PDB entry 8R6R | electron microscopy, 3.89 A resolution | chains F and J of the 9 polymer chains in the assembly

# Chain F
Protein: RNA polymerase sigma factor SigA
Source organism: Mycolicibacterium smegmatis MC2 155
UniProt: A0QW02 (A0QW02_MYCS2); residues 1-466 here = UniProt positions 1-466
Sequence (466 residues; each row starts with the number of its first residue):
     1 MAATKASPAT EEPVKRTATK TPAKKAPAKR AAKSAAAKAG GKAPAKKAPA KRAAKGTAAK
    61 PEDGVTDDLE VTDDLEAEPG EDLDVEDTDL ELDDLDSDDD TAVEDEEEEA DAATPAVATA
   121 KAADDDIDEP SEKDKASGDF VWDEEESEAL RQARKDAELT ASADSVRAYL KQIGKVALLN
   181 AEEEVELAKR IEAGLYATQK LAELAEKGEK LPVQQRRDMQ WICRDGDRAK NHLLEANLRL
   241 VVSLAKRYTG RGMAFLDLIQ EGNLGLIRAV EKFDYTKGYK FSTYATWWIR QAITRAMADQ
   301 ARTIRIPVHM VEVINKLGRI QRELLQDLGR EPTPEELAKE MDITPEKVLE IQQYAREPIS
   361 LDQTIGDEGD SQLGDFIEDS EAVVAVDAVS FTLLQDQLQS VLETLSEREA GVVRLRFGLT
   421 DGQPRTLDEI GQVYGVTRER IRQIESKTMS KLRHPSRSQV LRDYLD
Unresolved in the structure: 1-150

# Chain J
Protein: RNA polymerase-binding protein RbpA
Source organism: Mycolicibacterium smegmatis MC2 155
UniProt: A0QZ11 (RBPA_MYCS2); residue numbers follow UniProt; this construct covers 1-114
Sequence (114 residues; row label = number of the first residue in the row):
     1 MADRVLRGSR LGAVSYETDR NHDLAPRQVA RYRTDNGEEF DVPFADDAEI PGTWLCRNGL
    61 EGTLIEGDVP EPKKVKPPRT HWDMLLERRS VEELEELLKE RLDLIKAKRR GTGS
Unresolved in the structure: 1-5, 105-114

# Chain F / chain J interface
Pairs across the interface (37):
  Glu-186(F) with Arg-101(J), salt bridge
  Glu-192(F) with Arg-88(J), salt bridge; Leu-94(J)
  Leu-195(F) with His-81(J); Leu-85(J), hydrophobic
  Tyr-196(F) with Leu-94(J), hydrophobic; Glu-95(J), hydrogen bond
  Gln-199(F) with Trp-82(J)
  Lys-200(F) with Glu-95(J), salt bridge
  Glu-203(F) with Trp-82(J)
  Asp-218(F) with Leu-102(J)
  Trp-221(F) with Leu-104(J), hydrophobic
  Ile-222(F) with Arg-101(J)
  Glu-271(F) with His-81(J); Met-84(J)
  Lys-272(F) with Met-84(J)
  Asp-274(F) with Arg-88(J), salt bridge; Arg-89(J), salt bridge
  Tyr-275(F) with Arg-89(J)
  Thr-276(F) with Arg-89(J), hydrogen bond
  Phe-376(F) with Leu-6(J), hydrophobic
  Ile-377(F) with Leu-6(J), hydrophobic
  Glu-378(F) with Leu-6(J), hydrogen bond (backbone-backbone); Arg-7(J); Gly-8(J), hydrogen bond (backbone-backbone)
  Asp-379(F) with Arg-10(J)
  Ser-380(F) with Arg-7(J), hydrogen bond; Gly-8(J), hydrogen bond (side chain-backbone)
  Glu-381(F) with Arg-10(J), salt bridge; Gly-12(J); Ala-13(J), hydrogen bond (side chain-backbone); Val-14(J)
  Val-383(F) with Val-14(J), hydrophobic
  Asp-387(F) with Tyr-16(J)
  Phe-391(F) with Tyr-16(J), hydrophobic
  Gln-395(F) with Thr-18(J), hydrogen bond
  Asp-421(F) with Arg-20(J)
Other interface residues (no listed pair), chain F (34 interface residues in all): Lys-189, Arg-190, Ile-191, Ala-193, Ala-197, Lys-230, Arg-268, Phe-273
Other interface residues (no listed pair), chain J (26 interface residues in all): Glu-17, Arg-79, Val-91, Leu-97, Leu-98

# Overview
The interface between chain F and chain J involves 34 residues on one side and 26 on the other, with 8
hydrogen bonds and 6 salt bridges. Polar contacts include Glu-186(F)/Arg-101(J), Glu-192(F)/Arg-88(J) and
Lys-200(F)/Glu-95(J).
Chain F is RNA polymerase sigma factor SigA and chain J is RNA polymerase-binding protein RbpA, both from
Mycolicibacterium smegmatis MC2 155; the structure, Mycobacterium smegnatis RNA polymerase RP2-like
transcription initiation complex with SigmaA, RbpA and open promoter DNA, was determined by electron
microscopy, deposited together with 8Q3I, 8QN8, 8QTI, 8QU6, 8R2M, 8R3M and 8R6P.
